3C4W - chains A and B; structure by X-ray diffraction, 2.70 A resolution.

# Chain A (and B)
Name: Rhodopsin kinase
Source organism: Bos taurus
Notes: EC 2.7.11.14; chain B of this document is another copy of the same molecule, construct and numbering; everything in this record applies to it too
UniProtKB: P28327 (RK_BOVIN); residues 1-535 here = UniProt positions 1-535
Amino-acid sequence (543 residues; numbered 1 to 543; the number before each row is that of its first residue):
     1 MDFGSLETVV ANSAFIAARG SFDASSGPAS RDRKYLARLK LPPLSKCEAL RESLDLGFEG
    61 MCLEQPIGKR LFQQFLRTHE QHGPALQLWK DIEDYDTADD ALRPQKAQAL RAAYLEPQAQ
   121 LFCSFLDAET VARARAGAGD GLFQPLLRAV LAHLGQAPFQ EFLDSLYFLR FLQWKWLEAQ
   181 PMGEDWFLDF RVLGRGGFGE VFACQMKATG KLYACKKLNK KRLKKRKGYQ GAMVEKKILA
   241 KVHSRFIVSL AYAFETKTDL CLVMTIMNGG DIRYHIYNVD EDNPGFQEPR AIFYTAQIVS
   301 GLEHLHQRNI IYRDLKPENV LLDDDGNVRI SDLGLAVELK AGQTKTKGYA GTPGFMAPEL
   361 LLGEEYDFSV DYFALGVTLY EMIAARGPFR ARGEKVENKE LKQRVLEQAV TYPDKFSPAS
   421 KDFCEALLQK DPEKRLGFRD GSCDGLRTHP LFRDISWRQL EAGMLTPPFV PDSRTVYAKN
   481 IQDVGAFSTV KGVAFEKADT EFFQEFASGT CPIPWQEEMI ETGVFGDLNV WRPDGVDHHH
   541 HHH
Unresolved in the structure: 1-30, 473-481, 534-543 (chain B: 1-4, 138-139, 481-488, 534-543)
Differences from the reference sequence: expression tag (536-543)
Modified positions: Thr8 (phosphothreonine; TPO)
Ion coordination: Mg2+: Asp332 (together with ATP)
Residues lining bound ligands: ATP (adenosine-5'-triphosphate): Leu193, Gly194, Arg195, Gly196, Gly197, Phe198, Val201, Ala214, Lys216, Val248, Met264, Thr265, Ile266, Met267, Asn319, Leu321, Asp332
What the authors report for this chain:
  - catalytic residues: Asp314
  - post-translational modification sites: Ser5, Ser488, Thr489 (proposed by the authors, not directly observed)
  - conformationally variable residues (order/disorder transition): Ser5 to Ser30
  - post-translational modification sites: Thr8
  - contacts within the chain: Thr8-Lys69, Thr8-Gln73 (hydrogen bond), Thr8-Lys90, Thr8-Glu93 (hydrogen bond)
  - mutagenesis - S5A, T8A, T8E, D164A, D164A/L166K, L166K: unchanged catalytic activity on Rho
  - mutagenesis - S5D, T8D: decreased expression
  - mutagenesis - D164A/W531A, L166K/W531A, W531A: decreased stability
  - self-association interface (contacts with another copy of this molecule); pairs are residue here / residue on that copy: Trp531-Trp531 (hydrophobic contact), Trp531
  - disease-associated variants - V377D, P388H: decreased stability (proposed by the authors, not directly observed)

# Interface between chain A and chain B
Contacting residue pairs (39; chain A residue first):
  Lys40(A) - Glu80(B)  salt bridge
  Pro43(A) - Asp164(B)
  Leu44(A) - Asp164(B)  hydrogen bond (backbone-backbone)
  Leu44(A) - Ser165(B)
  Leu44(A) - Leu166(B)
  Ser45(A) - Asp164(B)  hydrogen bond
  Gln74(A) - Trp531(B)  hydrogen bond
  Gln74(A) - Arg532(B)
  Arg77(A) - Pro533(B)
  Thr78(A) - Val530(B)
  Thr78(A) - Trp531(B)
  Thr78(A) - Pro533(B)
  Asp164(A) - Pro43(B)
  Asp164(A) - Leu44(B)  hydrogen bond (backbone-backbone)
  Asp164(A) - Ser45(B)  hydrogen bond
  Leu166(A) - Leu44(B)  hydrophobic
  Leu166(A) - Leu166(B)  hydrophobic
  Leu166(A) - Leu169(B)  hydrophobic
  Leu166(A) - Arg170(B)
  Leu166(A) - Gln173(B)
  Leu166(A) - Trp531(B)  hydrophobic
  Tyr167(A) - Val530(B)
  Tyr167(A) - Trp531(B)  hydrogen bond (side chain-backbone)
  Leu169(A) - Leu44(B)  hydrophobic
  Leu169(A) - Leu166(B)  hydrophobic
  Leu169(A) - Leu169(B)  hydrophobic
  Arg170(A) - Leu166(B)
  Arg170(A) - Trp531(B)
  Gln173(A) - Leu166(B)
  Asn529(A) - Trp531(B)
  Val530(A) - Thr78(B)
  Trp531(A) - Gln74(B)  hydrogen bond
  Trp531(A) - Thr78(B)
  Trp531(A) - Tyr167(B)  hydrogen bond (backbone-side chain)
  Trp531(A) - Asn529(B)  hydrogen bond
  Trp531(A) - Trp531(B)  hydrophobic
  Arg532(A) - Gly526(B)  hydrogen bond (side chain-backbone)
  Arg532(A) - Val530(B)
  Pro533(A) - Thr78(B)
Also at the interface, not in a pair above, chain A (22 interface residues in all): Arg70, Leu71, Glu80, Ser165
Also at the interface, not in a pair above, chain B (21 interface residues in all): Arg33, Arg77

# In short
22 residues of chain A face 21 of chain B across their interface, with 10 hydrogen bonds and 1 salt bridge.
Polar contacts include Lys40(A)-Glu80(B), Ser45(A)-Asp164(B) and Gln74(A)-Trp531(B). Bound to chain A: ATP.
The paper reports the catalytic residue Asp314(A); D164A/W531A, L166K/W531A and W531A of chain A, among
others, reduce stability; 13 substitutions were tested in all.
Chain A and chain B are both Rhodopsin kinase (Bos taurus); the structure, Crystal Structure of G protein
coupled receptor kinase 1 bound to ATP and magnesium chloride at ..., was determined by X-ray diffraction,
deposited together with 3C4X, 3C4Y, 3C4Z, 3C50 and 3C51.
